Entry 6ASG (X-ray diffraction, 3.80 A resolution); this record covers chains D and B of the 5 polymer chains in the assembly.

# Chain D
Protein: DNA-directed RNA polymerase subunit beta'
Source organism: Thermus thermophilus (strain HB8 / ATCC 27634 / DSM 579)
Notes: EC 2.7.7.6
Reference sequence: Q8RQE8 (RPOC_THET8); numbering as in UniProt (aligned over 1-1524)
Amino-acid sequence (1524 residues; each row starts with the number of its first residue):
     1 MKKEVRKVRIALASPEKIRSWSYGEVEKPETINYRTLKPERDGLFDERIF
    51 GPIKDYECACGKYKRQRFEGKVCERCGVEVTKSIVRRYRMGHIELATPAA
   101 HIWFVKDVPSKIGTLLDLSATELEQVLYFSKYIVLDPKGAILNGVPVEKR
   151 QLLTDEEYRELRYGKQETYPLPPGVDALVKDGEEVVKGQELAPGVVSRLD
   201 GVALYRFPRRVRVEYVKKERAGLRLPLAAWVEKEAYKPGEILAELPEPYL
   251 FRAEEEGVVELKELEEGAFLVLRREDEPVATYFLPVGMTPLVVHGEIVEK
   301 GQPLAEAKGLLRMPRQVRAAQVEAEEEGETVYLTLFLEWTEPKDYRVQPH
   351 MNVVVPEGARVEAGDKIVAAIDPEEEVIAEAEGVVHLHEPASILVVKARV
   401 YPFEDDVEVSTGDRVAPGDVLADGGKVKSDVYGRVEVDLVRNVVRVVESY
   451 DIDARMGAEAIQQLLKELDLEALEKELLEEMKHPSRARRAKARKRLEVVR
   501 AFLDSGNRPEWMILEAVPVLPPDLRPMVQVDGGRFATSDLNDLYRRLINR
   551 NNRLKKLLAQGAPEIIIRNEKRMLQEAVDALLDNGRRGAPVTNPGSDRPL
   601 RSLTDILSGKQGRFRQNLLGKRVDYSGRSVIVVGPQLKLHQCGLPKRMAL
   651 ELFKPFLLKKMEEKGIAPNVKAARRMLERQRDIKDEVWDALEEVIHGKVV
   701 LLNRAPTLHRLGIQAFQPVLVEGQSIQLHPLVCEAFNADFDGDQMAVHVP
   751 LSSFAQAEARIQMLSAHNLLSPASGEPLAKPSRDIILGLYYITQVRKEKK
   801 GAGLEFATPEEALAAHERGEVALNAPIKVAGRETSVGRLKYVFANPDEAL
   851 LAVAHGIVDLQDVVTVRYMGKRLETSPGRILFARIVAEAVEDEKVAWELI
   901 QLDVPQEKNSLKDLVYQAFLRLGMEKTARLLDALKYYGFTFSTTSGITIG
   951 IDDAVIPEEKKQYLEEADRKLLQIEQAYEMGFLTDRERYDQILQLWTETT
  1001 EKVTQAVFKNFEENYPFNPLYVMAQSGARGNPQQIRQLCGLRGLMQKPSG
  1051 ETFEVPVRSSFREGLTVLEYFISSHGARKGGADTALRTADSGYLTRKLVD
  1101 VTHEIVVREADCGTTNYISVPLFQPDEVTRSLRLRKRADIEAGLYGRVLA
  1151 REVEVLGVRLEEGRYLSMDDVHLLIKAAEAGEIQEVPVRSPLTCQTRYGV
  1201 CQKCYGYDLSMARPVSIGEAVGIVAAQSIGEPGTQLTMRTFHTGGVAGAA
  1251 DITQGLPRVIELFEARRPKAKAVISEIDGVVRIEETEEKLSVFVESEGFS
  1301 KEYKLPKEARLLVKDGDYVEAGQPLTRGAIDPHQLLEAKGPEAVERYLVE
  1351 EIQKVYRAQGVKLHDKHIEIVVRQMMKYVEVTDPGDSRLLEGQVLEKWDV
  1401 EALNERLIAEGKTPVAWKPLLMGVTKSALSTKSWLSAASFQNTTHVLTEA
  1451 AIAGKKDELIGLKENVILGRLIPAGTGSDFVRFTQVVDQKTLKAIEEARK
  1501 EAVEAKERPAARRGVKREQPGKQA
Not modelled in the structure: 1-2, 216-340, 1237-1252, 1500-1524
Ion coordination: Zn2+ site 1: Cys58, Cys60, Cys73, Cys76; Mg2+: Asp739, Asp741, Asp743; Zn2+ site 2: Cys1112, Cys1194, Cys1201, Cys1204

# Chain B
Protein: DNA-directed RNA polymerase subunit alpha
Source organism: Thermus thermophilus (strain HB8 / ATCC 27634 / DSM 579)
Notes: EC 2.7.7.6
Reference sequence: Q5SHR6 (RPOA_THET8); numbering as in UniProt (aligned over 1-315)
Amino-acid sequence (315 residues; numbered 1 to 315; the number before each row is that of its first residue):
     1 MLDSKLKAPVFTVRTQGREYGEFVLEPLERGFGVTLGNPLRRILLSSIPG
    51 TAVTSVYIEDVLHEFSTIPGVKEDVVEIILNLKELVVRFLNPSLQTVTLL
   101 LKAEGPKEVKARDFLPVADVEIMNPDLHIATLEEGGRLNMEVRVDRGVGY
   151 VPAEKHGIKDRINAIPVDAVFSPVRRVAFQVEDTRLGQRTDLDKLTLRIW
   201 TDGSVTPLEALNQAVEILREHLTYFSNPQAAAVAAPEEAKEPEAPPEQEE
   251 ELDLPLEELGLSTRVLHSLKEEGIESVRALLALNLKDLKNIPGIGERSLE
   301 EIKEALEKKGFTLKE
Not modelled in the structure: 1-6, 229-315

# Chain D / chain B interface
Residue-residue contacts (54):
  Lys638(D) with Gln180(B)
  Lys646(D) with Gln188(B); Thr190(B)
  Ile683(D) with Gln188(B)
  Asp685(D) with Arg185(B); Gly187(B); Gln188(B)
  Trp688(D) with Arg185(B); Gly187(B); Gln188(B)
  Asp689(D) with Arg185(B), salt bridge
  Glu692(D) with Arg185(B)
  Leu720(D) with Thr190(B)
  Pro809(D) with Phe65(B), hydrophobic
  Glu810(D) with His63(B); Phe65(B)
  Leu813(D) with Glu154(B)
  Leu839(D) with Phe65(B)
  Lys840(D) with Glu154(B)
  Tyr841(D) with Lys155(B)
  Val842(D) with Glu64(B); Leu80(B); Lys83(B), hydrogen bond (backbone-side chain); Asp168(B)
  Phe843(D) with Tyr150(B)
  Ala844(D) with Leu80(B); Lys83(B)
  Asn845(D) with Glu84(B); Arg175(B)
  Asp847(D) with Arg175(B)
  Glu848(D) with Lys83(B); Tyr150(B), hydrogen bond; Val170(B)
  Leu851(D) with Tyr150(B), hydrophobic; Val174(B); Arg175(B)
  Ala852(D) with Tyr150(B), hydrophobic
  Ala854(D) with Arg41(B); Leu45(B), hydrophobic
  His855(D) with Leu45(B), hydrogen bond (side chain-backbone); Ser46(B); Gly149(B); Tyr150(B)
  Ile857(D) with Tyr150(B), hydrophobic; Pro152(B), hydrophobic
  Arg867(D) with Glu77(B); Glu84(B), salt bridge
  Arg872(D) with Asp74(B), salt bridge; Val76(B); Glu77(B), salt bridge
  Arg884(D) with Arg176(B)
  Glu888(D) with Arg176(B), salt bridge
  Tyr936(D) with Phe179(B), hydrogen bond (side chain-backbone); Gln180(B)
Other interface residues (no listed pair), chain D (35 interface residues in all): Gln636, Arg647, Val721, Glu722, Tyr937
Other interface residues (no listed pair), chain B (35 interface residues in all): Asn81, Ser172, Val181, Asp183, Arg189, Asp191, Arg198

# In short
Chain D and chain B each contribute 35 residues to their interface; the contacts include 4 hydrogen bonds and
5 salt bridges. Among the polar pairs are Asp689(D)-Arg185(B), Arg867(D)-Glu84(B) and Arg872(D)-Asp74(B).
Cys58(D), Cys60(D), Cys73(D) and Cys76(D) coordinate Zn2+ site 1.
Chain D is DNA-directed RNA polymerase subunit beta' and chain B is DNA-directed RNA polymerase subunit alpha,
both from Thermus thermophilus (strain HB8 / ATCC 27634 / DSM 579); the structure, Crystal structure of
Thermus thermophilus RNA polymerase core enzyme, was determined by X-ray diffraction, deposited together with
6FBV.
